Entry 6A2U (X-ray diffraction, 2.60 A resolution); this record covers chains A and B.

== Chain A ==
Protein: Twin-arginine translocation pathway signal
From: Burkholderia cepacia
Chain sequence (121 residues; row label = number of the first residue in the row):
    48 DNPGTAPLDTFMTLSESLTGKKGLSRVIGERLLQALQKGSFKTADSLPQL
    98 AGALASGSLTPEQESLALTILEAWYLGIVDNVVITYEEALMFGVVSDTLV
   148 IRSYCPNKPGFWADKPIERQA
Disordered / not traced: 48-51, 166-168
What the authors report for this chain:
  - mutagenesis - C152S: decreased stability
  - mutagenesis - C152S: unchanged catalytic activity

== Chain B ==
Protein: Glucose dehydrogenase
From: Burkholderia cepacia
Notes: EC 1.1.5.9
UniProt: Q8GQE7 (Q8GQE7_BURCE); residues 1-539 here = UniProt positions 1-539
Chain sequence (545 residues; row label = number of the first residue in the row):
     1 MADTDTQKADVVVVGSGVAGAIVAHQLAMAGKAVILLEAGPRMPRWEIVE
    51 RFRNQPDKMDFMAPYPSSPWAPHPEYGPPNDYLILKGEHKFNSQYIRAVG
   101 GTTWHWAASAWRFIPNDFKMKSVYGVGRDWPIQYDDLEPYYQRAEEELGV
   151 WGPGPEEDLYSPRKQPYPMPPLPLSFNEQTIKTALNNYDPKFHVVTEPVA
   201 RNSRPYDGRPTCCGNNNCMPICPIGAMYNGIVHVEKAERAGAKLIENAVV
   251 YKLETGPDKRIVAALYKDKTGAEHRVEGKYFVLAANGIETPKILLMSANR
   301 DFPNGVANSSDMVGRNLMDHPGTGVSFYASEKLWPGRGPQEMTSLIGFRD
   351 GPFRATEAAKKIHLSNLSRIDQETQKIFKAGKLMKPDELDAQIRDRSARY
   401 VQFDCFHEILPQPENRIVPSKTATDAIGIPRPEITYAIDDYVKRGAAHTR
   451 EVYATAAKVLGGTDVVFNDEFAPNNHITGSTIMGADARDSVVDKDCRTFD
   501 HPNLFISSSATMPTVGTVNVTLTIAALALRMSDTLKKEVHHHHHH
Disordered / not traced: 1-9, 540-545
Covalent attachments: flavin-adenine dinucleotide (FAD) linked to H105
Construct notes: expression tag (540-545)
Metal / ion sites: 3Fe-4S cluster Fe: C212, C218, C222
Small-molecule neighbours:
  - 3Fe-4S cluster (F3S): R201, C212, C213, G214, N215, N216, N217, C218, I221, C222, P223, I224, A226, M227, G338, P339
  - FAD (flavin-adenine dinucleotide): V14, G15, S16, G17, V18, A19, L37, E38, A39, G40, F61, Q94, Y95, I96, R97, A98, G101, T102, T103, W106, A107, A108, S109, M219, A248, V249, V250, A284, A285, N286, E289, I293, N475, H476, S507, S508, N519, V520, T521, L522, I524
What the authors report for this chain:
  - 3Fe-4S cluster coordination: C212, C218, C222
  - binding site for flavin-adenine dinucleotide: A98 to S109
  - catalytic residues: H476, N519 (proposed by the authors, not directly observed)
  - binding site for flavin-adenine dinucleotide: N475 (proposed by the authors, not directly observed)
  - binding site for 3Fe-4S cluster: P223, I224, A226, M227
  - mutagenesis - C213S: unchanged catalytic activity
  - mutagenesis - C213S: decreased stability

== Interface between chain A and chain B ==
Pairs across the interface (78; chain A residue first):
  L65(A) - P386(B)
  T66(A) - P386(B)
  G67(A) - P386(B)
  K68(A) - D390(B)  salt bridge
  L106(A) - L383(B)  hydrophobic
  E111(A) - K382(B)
  E111(A) - L383(B)  hydrogen bond (side chain-backbone)
  A114(A) - L383(B)  hydrophobic
  L115(A) - F378(B)  hydrophobic
  L115(A) - G381(B)
  L115(A) - K382(B)
  L118(A) - F378(B)  hydrophobic
  L118(A) - L383(B)  hydrophobic
  E119(A) - F378(B)
  Y122(A) - F378(B)  hydrophobic
  Y122(A) - L389(B)
  Y122(A) - D390(B)  hydrogen bond
  Y122(A) - I393(B)  hydrophobic
  L123(A) - T374(B)
  L123(A) - Q375(B)
  N128(A) - P56(B)
  V130(A) - R53(B)
  V130(A) - N54(B)
  V130(A) - Q55(B)
  V130(A) - P56(B)
  Y133(A) - F52(B)
  Y133(A) - R53(B)
  Y133(A) - K58(B)
  M138(A) - I370(B)
  M138(A) - D371(B)
  M138(A) - T374(B)
  V141(A) - D390(B)
  V141(A) - R394(B)
  V142(A) - I370(B)  hydrophobic
  V142(A) - R394(B)
  T145(A) - W334(B)
  T145(A) - R337(B)
  L146(A) - W334(B)  hydrophobic
  L146(A) - P335(B)
  L146(A) - G336(B)
  L146(A) - R337(B)
  L146(A) - I370(B)  hydrophobic
  V147(A) - G214(B)
  R149(A) - F52(B)
  R149(A) - K58(B)  hydrogen bond (side chain-backbone)
  R149(A) - N215(B)
  R149(A) - N216(B)  hydrogen bond (side chain-backbone)
  R149(A) - N217(B)  hydrogen bond
  R149(A) - M219(B)  hydrogen bond (side chain-backbone)
  R149(A) - P220(B)
  S150(A) - F52(B)
  S150(A) - R53(B)  hydrogen bond
  S150(A) - N215(B)  hydrogen bond (backbone-backbone)
  S150(A) - N217(B)
  S150(A) - P223(B)
  Y151(A) - R53(B)  hydrogen bond
  Y151(A) - N215(B)
  C152(A) - C213(B)  disulfide
  C152(A) - N215(B)
  P153(A) - C213(B)
  F158(A) - R337(B)
  W159(A) - L172(B)  hydrophobic
  W159(A) - P173(B)  hydrogen bond (side chain-backbone)
  W159(A) - L174(B)
  W159(A) - S175(B)
  W159(A) - F176(B)  hydrogen bond (backbone-backbone)
  W159(A) - C213(B)
  W159(A) - G214(B)
  W159(A) - R337(B)  hydrogen bond (backbone-side chain)
  W159(A) - G338(B)
  A160(A) - L174(B)
  A160(A) - F176(B)
  D161(A) - F176(B)
  D161(A) - R337(B)  hydrogen bond (backbone-side chain)
  K162(A) - F176(B)
  P163(A) - W334(B)
  P163(A) - R337(B)
  E165(A) - K332(B)  salt bridge
Also at the interface, not in a pair above, chain A (38 interface residues in all): S64, I125, V129, F139, P156
Also at the interface, not in a pair above, chain B (48 interface residues in all): M59, F61, C212, I224, P339, Q340, M342, L367, S368, M384
Disulfides between the chains: C152(A)-C213(B)
From the paper, about this interface:
  - specific contacts: C152(A)-C213(B) (covalent link)
  - interface residues, chain A: L146(A), V147(A), P153(A), P156(A), F158(A), W159(A), A160(A), P163(A)
  - interface residues, chain B: A39(B), L172(B), P173(B), L174(B), F176(B), W334(B), P335(B), G336(B), G338(B), P339(B), M342(B)

== In short ==
38 residues of chain A face 48 of chain B across their interface; the contacts include 1 disulfide bond, 13
hydrogen bonds and 2 salt bridges. Polar contacts include K68(A)-D390(B), E165(A)-K332(B) and E111(A)-L383(B).
The authors report a contact between C152(A) and C213(B). From the paper: catalytic residues H476(B) and
N519(B); C152S of chain A reduces stability.
Here chain A is Twin-arginine translocation pathway signal and chain B is Glucose dehydrogenase, both from
Burkholderia cepacia. Entry 6A2U (Crystal structure of gamma-alpha subunit complex from Burkholderia cepacia
FAD glucose dehydrogenase) was determined by X-ray diffraction.
